Entry 6W8D (X-ray diffraction, 2.60 A resolution); this record covers chains D and E of the 6 polymer chains in the assembly.

[Chain D]
Molecule: DNA (cytosine-5)-methyltransferase 3A
Source organism: Homo sapiens
Notes: EC 2.1.1.37
UniProtKB: Q9Y6K1 (DNM3A_HUMAN); residue numbers follow UniProt; this construct covers 628-912
Amino-acid sequence (285 residues; numbered 628 to 912; the number before each row is that of its first residue):
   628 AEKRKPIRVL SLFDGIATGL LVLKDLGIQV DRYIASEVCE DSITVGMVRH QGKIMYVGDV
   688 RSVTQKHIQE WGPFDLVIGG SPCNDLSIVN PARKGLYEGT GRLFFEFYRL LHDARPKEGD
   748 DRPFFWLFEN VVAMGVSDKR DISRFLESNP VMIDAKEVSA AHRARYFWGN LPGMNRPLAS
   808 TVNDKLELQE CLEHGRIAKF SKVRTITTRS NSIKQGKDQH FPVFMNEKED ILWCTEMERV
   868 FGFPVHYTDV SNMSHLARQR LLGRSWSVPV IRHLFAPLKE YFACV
Construct notes: engineered mutation His882 (Arg in Q9Y6K1)
Ligand contacts: S-adenosylhomocysteine (SAH): Phe640, Asp641, Gly642, Ile643, Thr645, Ser663, Glu664, Val665, Cys666, Ser669, Gly685, Asp686, Val687, Arg688, Gly707, Ser708, Pro709, Leu730, Arg891, Ser892, Trp893

[Chain E]
Molecule: Cgt DNA
Sequence (25 nucleotides; numbered 422 to 446; the number before each row is that of its first residue):
   422 GCATGXGTTC TAATTAGAAC GCATG
Modified positions: PYO (1-(beta-D-ribofuranosyl)-pyrimidin-2-one-5'-phosphate) at position 427

[Interface between chain D and chain E]
Pairs across the interface - 32 pairs, chain D then chain E:
  Ser708(D) with PYO_427(E), base contact
  Pro709(D) with PYO_427(E), base contact
  Cys710(D) with PYO_427(E), base contact
  Asn711(D) with DG428(E), phosphate contact; DT429(E), hydrogen bond to the phosphate
  Ser714(D) with PYO_427(E), hydrogen bond to the phosphate
  Ile715(D) with DG426(E), base contact
  Val716(D) with DG426(E), base contact; DG428(E), base contact
  Asn717(D) with DG428(E), sugar contact; DT429(E), sugar contact
  Pro718(D) with DG428(E), base contact
  Glu756(D) with PYO_427(E), base contact
  Asn757(D) with PYO_427(E), base contact
  Val758(D) with PYO_427(E), phosphate contact
  Ala760(D) with PYO_427(E), phosphate contact
  Arg790(D) with PYO_427(E), base contact
  Arg792(D) with PYO_427(E), salt bridge to the phosphate
  Arg831(D) with DT425(E), salt bridge to the phosphate; DG426(E), salt bridge to the phosphate
  Thr832(D) with DG426(E), hydrogen bond to the phosphate; PYO_427(E), phosphate contact
  Thr834(D) with PYO_427(E), phosphate contact; DG428(E), phosphate contact
  Thr835(D) with PYO_427(E), sugar contact; DG428(E), hydrogen bond to the phosphate
  Arg836(D) with DG428(E), base contact; DT429(E), base contact
  Gly843(D) with DT425(E), phosphate contact
  Lys844(D) with DA424(E), phosphate contact
  Gly890(D) with PYO_427(E), hydrogen bond to the sugar
  Arg891(D) with PYO_427(E), sugar contact
Interface residues without a listed pair, chain D (27 interface residues in all): His789, Ala791, Ser892

[Overview]
The interface between chain D and chain E involves 27 residues on one side and 6 on the other; the contacts
include 5 hydrogen bonds and 3 salt bridges. Among the polar pairs are Gly890(D)-PYO_427(E),
Asn711(D)-DT429(E) and Ser714(D)-PYO_427(E). Chain D binds S-adenosylhomocysteine.
Chain D is DNA (cytosine-5)-methyltransferase 3A (Homo sapiens) and chain E is Cgt DNA; the structure,
Structure of DNMT3A (R882H) in complex with CGT DNA, was determined by X-ray diffraction (same publication as
6W89, 6W8B and 6W8J).
